8IEC - chains C and D of the 4 polymer chains in the assembly; structure by electron microscopy, 3.18 A resolution.

== Chain C ==
Name: Guanine nucleotide-binding protein G(o) subunit alpha
From: Homo sapiens
UniProtKB: P09471 (GNAO_HUMAN); aligned in 2 segments with insertions or deletions, so no single offset holds: 1-56 ~ UniProt 1-56; 66-228 ~ UniProt 182-354
Amino-acid sequence (228 residues; each row starts with the number of its first residue):
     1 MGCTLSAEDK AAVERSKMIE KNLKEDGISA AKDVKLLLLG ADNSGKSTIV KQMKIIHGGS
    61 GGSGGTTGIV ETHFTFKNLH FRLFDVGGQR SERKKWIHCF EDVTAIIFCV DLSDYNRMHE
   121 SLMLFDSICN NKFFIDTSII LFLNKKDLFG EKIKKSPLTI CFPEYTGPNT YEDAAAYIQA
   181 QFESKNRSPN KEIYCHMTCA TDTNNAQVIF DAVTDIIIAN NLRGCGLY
Disordered / not traced: 1-3, 57-66
Differences from the reference sequence: conflict Asp9 (Glu in P09471), Lys10 (Arg in P09471), Val13 (Leu in P09471), Met18 (Ala in P09471), Asp42 (Gly in P09471), Asn43 (Glu in P09471), Asp111 (Ala227 in P09471), Asp114 (Gly230 in P09471), Ala206 (Ile332 in P09471), Ile209 (Val335 in P09471); linker (57-65)
Curated features (UniProtKB/Swiss-Prot):
  - region: Lys35 to Ala41, Ser44 to Thr48 (G1 motif), Phe81 to Arg90 (G3 motif)
  - binding site (GTP): Lys46, Ser47, Thr48
  - binding site (Mg(2+)): Ser47, Thr66
  - lipidation: Gly2 (N-myristoyl glycine), Cys3 (S-palmitoyl cysteine)
  - modified residue: Gln89 (5-glutamyl histamine)

== Chain D ==
Name: Guanine nucleotide-binding protein G(I)/G(S)/G(T) subunit beta-1
From: Homo sapiens
UniProtKB: P62873 (GBB1_HUMAN); residue numbers follow UniProt; this construct covers 2-340
Amino-acid sequence (358 residues; row label = number of the first residue in the row; numbers below 1 keep their minus sign (Met-17 is residue -17)):
   -17 MHHHHHHLEV LFQGPGSSGS ELDQLRQEAE QLKNQIRDAR KACADATLSQ ITNNIDPVGR
    43 IQMRTRRTLR GHLAKIYAMH WGTDSRLLVS ASQDGKLIIW DSYTTNKVHA IPLRSSWVMT
   103 CAYAPSGNYV ACGGLDNICS IYNLKTREGN VRVSRELAGH TGYLSCCRFL DDNQIVTSSG
   163 DTTCALWDIE TGQQTTTFTG HTGDVMSLSL APDTRLFVSG ACDASAKLWD VREGMCRQTF
   223 TGHESDINAI CFFPNGNAFA TGSDDATCRL FDLRADQELM TYSHDNIICG ITSVSFSKSG
   283 RLLLAGYDDF NCNVWDALKA DRAGVLAGHD NRVSCLGVTD DGMAVATGSW DSFLKIWN
Disordered / not traced: -17 to 2
Differences from the reference sequence: initiating methionine (-17); expression tag (-16 to 1)
Curated features (UniProtKB/Swiss-Prot):
  - modified residue: Ser2 (N-acetylserine), His266 (Phosphohistidine)
  - natural variant: Leu30 (L30F: In MRD42; uncertain significance), Arg52 (R52G: In MRD42), Gly64 (G64V: In MRD42), Asp76 (D76E: In MRD42; D76G: In MRD42), Gly77 (G77S: In MRD42), Lys78 (K78R: In MRD42), Ile80 (I80N: In MRD42; I80T: In MRD42), His91 (H91R: In MRD42; uncertain significance), Ala92 (A92T: In MRD42), Pro94 (P94S: In MRD42), Leu95 (L95P: In MRD42), Arg96 (R96L: In MRD42), 5 further natural variant entries in UniProt

== Chain C / chain D interface ==
Residue-residue contacts (44; chain C residue first):
  Arg15(C) - Val90(D)  hydrogen bond (side chain-backbone)
  Arg15(C) - His91(D)
  Arg15(C) - Gly131(D)
  Ser16(C) - Asn88(D)  hydrogen bond
  Ser16(C) - Lys89(D)
  Ile19(C) - Lys89(D)
  Ile19(C) - Val90(D)
  Ile19(C) - Ala92(D)  hydrophobic
  Glu20(C) - Lys89(D)  salt bridge
  Leu23(C) - Gly53(D)
  Leu23(C) - Leu55(D)
  Leu23(C) - Lys78(D)
  Leu23(C) - Ile80(D)  hydrophobic
  Asp26(C) - Lys78(D)  salt bridge
  Gly27(C) - Leu55(D)
  Thr67(C) - Asn119(D)
  Gly68(C) - Leu117(D)
  Gly68(C) - Asn119(D)
  Ile69(C) - Trp99(D)
  Phe84(C) - Trp99(D)  hydrophobic
  Gln89(C) - Leu117(D)
  Gln89(C) - Asn119(D)
  Ser91(C) - Tyr145(D)
  Ser91(C) - Asp186(D)
  Glu92(C) - Asp186(D)  hydrogen bond (backbone-side chain)
  Lys95(C) - Met101(D)
  Lys95(C) - Tyr145(D)
  Lys95(C) - Met188(D)
  Lys95(C) - Asp228(D)  salt bridge
  Lys95(C) - Asn230(D)  hydrogen bond
  Trp96(C) - Leu117(D)  hydrophobic
  Trp96(C) - Tyr145(D)
  His98(C) - Lys57(D)  hydrogen bond (backbone-side chain)
  His98(C) - Tyr59(D)  hydrogen bond (backbone-side chain)
  His98(C) - Met101(D)
  His98(C) - Trp332(D)
  Cys99(C) - Tyr59(D)  hydrogen bond (backbone-side chain)
  Cys99(C) - Gln75(D)
  Cys99(C) - Trp99(D)
  Cys99(C) - Leu117(D)  hydrophobic
  Phe100(C) - Trp99(D)  hydrophobic
  Glu101(C) - Lys57(D)  salt bridge
  Glu101(C) - Trp332(D)
  Phe133(C) - Arg314(D)
Interface residues without a listed pair, chain C (23 interface residues in all): Ala12, Glu71
Interface residues without a listed pair, chain D (27 interface residues in all): Asp118, Gly162, Cys204

== Summary ==
Chain C and chain D form an interface of 23 and 27 residues respectively, with 7 hydrogen bonds and 4 salt
bridges. Polar pairs include Glu20(C)-Lys89(D), Asp26(C)-Lys78(D) and Lys95(C)-Asp228(D). UniProt lists 3
GTP-binding residues and Mg2+-binding residues Ser47(C) and Thr66(C) on chain C.
Chain C is Guanine nucleotide-binding protein G(o) subunit alpha and chain D is Guanine nucleotide-binding
protein G(I)/G(S)/G(T) subunit beta-1, both from Homo sapiens; the structure, Cryo-EM structure of
miniGo-scFv16 of GPR156-miniGo-scFv16 complex (local refine), was determined by electron microscopy (same
publication as 8IEB, 8IED, 8IEI, 8IEP and 8IEQ).
